5IDE - chains C and D of the 4 polymer chains in the assembly; structure by electron microscopy, 8.25 A resolution (very low resolution: no residue pairs are listed; an interface is given only as per-side residue counts).

# Chain C
Molecule: Glutamate receptor 2
From: Rattus norvegicus
UniProt: P19491 (GRIA2_RAT), isoform P19491-2; residues 2-862 here correspond to UniProt positions 23-883 (UniProt number = residue number + 21)
Sequence (872 residues; numbered -9 to 862; the number before each row is that of its first residue; numbers below 1 keep their minus sign (Val-9 is residue -9)):
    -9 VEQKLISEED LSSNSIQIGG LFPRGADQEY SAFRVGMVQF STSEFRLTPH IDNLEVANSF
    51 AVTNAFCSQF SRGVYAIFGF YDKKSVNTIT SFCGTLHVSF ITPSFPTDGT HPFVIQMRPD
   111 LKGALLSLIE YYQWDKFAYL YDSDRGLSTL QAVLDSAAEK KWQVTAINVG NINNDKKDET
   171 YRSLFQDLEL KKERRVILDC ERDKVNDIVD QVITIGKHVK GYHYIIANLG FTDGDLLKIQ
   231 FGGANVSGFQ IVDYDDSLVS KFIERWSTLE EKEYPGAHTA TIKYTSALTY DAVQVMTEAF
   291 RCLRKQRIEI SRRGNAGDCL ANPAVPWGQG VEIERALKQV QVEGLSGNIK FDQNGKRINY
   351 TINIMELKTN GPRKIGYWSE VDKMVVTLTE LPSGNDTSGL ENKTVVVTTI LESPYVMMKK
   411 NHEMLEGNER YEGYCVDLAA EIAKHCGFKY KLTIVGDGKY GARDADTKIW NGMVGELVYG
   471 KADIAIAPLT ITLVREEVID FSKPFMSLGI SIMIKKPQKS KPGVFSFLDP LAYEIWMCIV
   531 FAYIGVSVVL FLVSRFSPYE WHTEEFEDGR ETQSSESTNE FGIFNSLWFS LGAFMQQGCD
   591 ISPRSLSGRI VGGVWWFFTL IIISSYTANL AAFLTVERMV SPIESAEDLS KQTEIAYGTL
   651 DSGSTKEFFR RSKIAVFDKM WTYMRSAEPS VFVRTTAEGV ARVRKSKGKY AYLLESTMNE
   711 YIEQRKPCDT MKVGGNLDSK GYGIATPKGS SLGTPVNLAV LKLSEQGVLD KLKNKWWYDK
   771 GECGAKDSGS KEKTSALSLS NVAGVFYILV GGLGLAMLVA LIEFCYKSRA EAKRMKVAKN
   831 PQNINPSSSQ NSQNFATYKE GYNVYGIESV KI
Unresolved in the structure: -9 to 3, 380-393, 507-508, 545-592, 630-631, 774-783, 818-862
Differences from the reference sequence: expression tag (-9 to 1); engineered mutation Cys292 (Asn313 in P19491)
Curated features (UniProtKB/Swiss-Prot):
  - region: Ala846 to Gly856 (Required for interaction with IQSEC1)
  - binding site (L-glutamate): Pro478, Thr480, Arg485, Ser654, Thr655, Glu705
  - site: Arg453 (Interaction with the cone snail toxin Con-ikot-ikot), Ile633 (Crucial to convey clamshell closure to channel opening), Arg660 (Interaction with the cone snail toxin Con-ikot-ikot), Lys752 (Interaction with the cone snail toxin Con-ikot-ikot)
  - modified residue: Ser662 (Phosphoserine), Ser696 (Phosphoserine), Ser839 (Phosphoserine), Ser842 (Phosphoserine), Tyr855 (Phosphotyrosine), Ser859 (Phosphoserine)
  - lipidation (S-palmitoyl cysteine): Cys589, Cys815
  - glycosylation (N-linked (GlcNAc...) asparagine): Asn235, Asn349, Asn385, Asn392

# Chain D
Molecule: Glutamate receptor 3
From: Rattus norvegicus
UniProt: P19492 (GRIA3_RAT), isoform P19492-2; residues 2-866 here correspond to UniProt positions 24-888 (UniProt number = residue number + 22)
Sequence (874 residues; numbered -7 to 866; the number before each row is that of its first residue; numbers below 1 keep their minus sign (Gly-7 is residue -7)):
    -7 GDYKDDDDKF PNTISIGGLF MRNTVQEHSA FRFAVQLYNT NQNTTEKPFH LNYHVDHLDS
    53 SNSFSVTNAF CSQFSRGVYA IFGFYDQMSM NTLTSFCGAL HTSFVTPSFP TDADVQFVIQ
   113 MRPALKGAIL SLLSYYKWEK FVYLYDTERG FSVLQAIMEA AVQNNWQVTA RSVGNIKDVQ
   173 EFRRIIEEMD RRQEKRYLID CEVERINTIL EQVVILGKHS RGYHYMLANL GFTDILLERV
   233 MHGGANITGF QIVNNENPMV QQFIQRWVRL DECEFPEAKN APLKYTSALT HDAILVIAEA
   293 FRYLRRQRVD VSRRGSAGDC LANPAVPWSQ GIDIERALKM VQVQGMTGNI QFDTYGRRTN
   353 YTIDVYEMKV SGSRKAGYWN EYERFVPFSD QQISNDSSSS ENRTIVVTTI LESPYVMYKK
   413 NHEQLEGNER YEGYCVDLAY EIAKHVGIKY KLSIVGDGKY GARDPETKIW NGMVGELVYG
   473 RADIAVAPLT ITLVREEVID FSKPFMSLGI SIMIKKPQKS KPGVFSFLDP LAYEIWMCIV
   533 FAYIGVSVVL FLVSRFSPYE WHLEDNNEEP RDPQSPPDPP NEFGIFNSLW FSLGAFMQQG
   593 CDISPRSLSG RIVGGVWWFF TLIIISSYTA NLAAFLTVER MVSPIESAED LAKQTEIAYG
   653 TLDSGSTKEF FRRSKIAVYE KMWSYMKSAE PSVFTKTTAD GVARVRKSKG KFAFLLESTM
   713 NEYIEQRKPC DTMKVGGNLD SKGYGVATPK GSALGTPVNL AVLKLSEQGI LDKLKNKWWY
   773 DKGECGAKDS GSKDKTSALS LSNVAGVFYI LVGGLGLAMM VALIEFCYKS RAESKRMKLT
   833 KNTQNFKPAP ATNTQNYATY REGYNVYGTE SVKI
Unresolved in the structure: -7 to 3, 306-307, 381-395, 508-514, 547-596, 634-636, 778-786, 822-866
Differences from the reference sequence: expression tag (-7 to 1); engineered mutation Cys265 (Arg287 in P19492), Gly439 (Arg461 in P19492)
Curated features (UniProtKB/Swiss-Prot):
  - binding site (L-glutamate): Pro480, Thr482, Arg487, Ser658, Thr659, Glu709
  - modified residue (Phosphotyrosine): Tyr849, Tyr859
  - lipidation (S-palmitoyl cysteine): Cys593, Cys819
  - glycosylation (N-linked (GlcNAc...) asparagine): Asn35, Asn238, Asn352, Asn387, Asn394
What the authors report for this chain:
  - post-translational modification sites: Asn35

# Chain C / chain D interface
At this resolution (8 A) residue pairs are not listed: 9 residues of chain C and 8 of chain D lie at the interface.

# In short
9 residues of chain C and 8 residues of chain D are in contact. From UniProt: 6 L-glutamate-binding residues
on chain C; 6 L-glutamate-binding residues on chain D. From the paper: a modification site at Asn35(D).
Chain C is Glutamate receptor 2 and chain D is Glutamate receptor 3, both from Rattus norvegicus; the
structure, Cryo-EM structure of GluA2/3 AMPA receptor heterotetramer (model I), was determined by electron
microscopy, deposited together with 5FWX, 5FWY and 5IDF.
